Entry 9JRC (X-ray diffraction, 3.16 A resolution); this record covers chains B and E.

== Chain B ==
Molecule: Angiotensin-converting enzyme
From: Petaurus norfolcensis
Notes: EC 3.4.-.-
Reference sequence: A0A8D2KIZ1 (A0A8D2KIZ1_UROPR); the author numbering skips numbers that UniProt does not, so the offset changes along the chain: 19-528 = UniProt 19-528; 532-613 = UniProt 529-610
Amino-acid sequence (593 residues; numbered 18 to 613; 3 numbers in that range are skipped by the numbering (no residue carries them; nothing is unmodelled there); the number before each row is that of its first residue):
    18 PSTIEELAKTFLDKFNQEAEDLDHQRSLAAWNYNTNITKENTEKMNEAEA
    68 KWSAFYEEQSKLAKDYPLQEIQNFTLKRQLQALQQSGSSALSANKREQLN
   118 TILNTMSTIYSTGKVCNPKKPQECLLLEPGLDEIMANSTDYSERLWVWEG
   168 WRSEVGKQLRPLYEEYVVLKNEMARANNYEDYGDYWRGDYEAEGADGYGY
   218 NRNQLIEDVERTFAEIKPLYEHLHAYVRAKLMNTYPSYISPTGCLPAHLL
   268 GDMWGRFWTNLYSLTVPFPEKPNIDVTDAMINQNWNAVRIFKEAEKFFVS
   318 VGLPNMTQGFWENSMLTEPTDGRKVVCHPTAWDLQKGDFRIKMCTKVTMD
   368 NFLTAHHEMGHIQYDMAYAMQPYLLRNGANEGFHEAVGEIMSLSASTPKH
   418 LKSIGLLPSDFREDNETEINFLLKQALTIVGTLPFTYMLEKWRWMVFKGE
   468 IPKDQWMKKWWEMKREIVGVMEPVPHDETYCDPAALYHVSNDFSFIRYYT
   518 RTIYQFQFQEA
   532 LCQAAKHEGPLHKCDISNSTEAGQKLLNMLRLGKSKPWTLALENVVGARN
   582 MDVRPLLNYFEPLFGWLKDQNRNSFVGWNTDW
Sequence notes: expression tag (18)
Disulfides: Cys-133/Cys-141, Cys-344/Cys-361, Cys-533/Cys-545
Covalent attachments: N-acetylglucosamine (NAG) linked to Asn-53, Asn-90, Asn-154, Asn-322, Asn-549
Bound ions: Zn2+: His-378, Glu-402

== Chain E ==
Molecule: Spike protein S1
From: Severe acute respiratory syndrome coronavirus 2
Reference sequence: P0DTC2 (SPIKE_SARS2); residue numbers follow UniProt; this construct covers 333-526
Amino-acid sequence (196 residues; each row starts with the number of its first residue; note: 2 numbers in that range are skipped by the numbering (no residue carries them; nothing is unmodelled there)):
   333 TNLCPFGEVFNATRFASVYAWNRKRISNCVADYSVLYNSTSFSTFKCYGV
   383 SPTKLNDLCFTNVYADSFVIRGDEVRQIAPGQTGKIADYNYKLPDDFTGC
   433 VIAWNSNNLDSKVGGNYNYLYRLFRKSNLKPFERDISTEIYQAGSTPCNG
   483 VEGFNCYFPLQSYGFQPTNGVGYQPYRVVVLSFELLHAPATVCG
   529 PH
Sequence notes: conflict Thr-372 (Ala in P0DTC2); expression tag (530)
Curated features (UniProtKB/Swiss-Prot):
  - region: Arg-403 to Asp-405 (Integrin-binding motif), Asn-448 to Phe-456 (Immunodominant HLA epitope recognized by the CD8+)
  - glycosylation: Asn-343 (N-linked (GlcNAc...) (complex) asparagine)
  - natural variant: Gly-339 (G339D: In strain: Omicron/BA.1, Omicron/BA.2 and 4 more; G339H: In strain: Omicron/BA.2.75, Omicron/XBB.1.5 and 1 more), Arg-346 (R346K: In strain: Mu/B.1.621; R346T: In strain: Omicron/BQ.1.1, Omicron/XBB.1.5 and 1 more), Leu-368 (L368I: In strain: Omicron/XBB.1.5, Omicron/EG.5.1), Ser-371 (S371F: In strain: Omicron/BA.2, Omicron/BA.2.12.1 and 6 more; S371L: In strain: Omicron/BA.1), Ser-373 (S373P: In strain: Omicron/BA.1, Omicron/BA.2 and 7 more), Ser-375 (S375F: In strain: Omicron/BA.1, Omicron/BA.2 and 7 more), Thr-376 (T376A: In strain: Omicron/BA.2, Omicron/BA.2.12.1 and 5 more), Asp-405 (D405N: In strain: Omicron/BA.2, Omicron/BA.2.12.1 and 6 more), Arg-408 (R408S: In strain: Omicron/BA.2, Omicron/BA.2.12.1 and 6 more), Lys-417 (K417N: In strain: Beta/B.1.351, Omicron/BA.1 and 8 more; K417T: In strain: Gamma/P.1), Asn-440 (N440K: In strain: Omicron/BA.1, Omicron/BA.2 and 7 more), Lys-444 (K444T: In strain: Omicron/BQ.1.1), 16 further natural variant entries in UniProt
  - mutagenesis: Asn-343 (N343Q: Reduced viral infectivity), Leu-452 (L452R: Increased resistance to neutralizing antibodies. Decreases HLA binding to NF9 epitope. Increased binding affinity to human ACE2), Tyr-453 (Y453F: Decreased HLA binding to NF9 epitope. Increased binding affinity to human ACE2), Ala-475 (A475V: Increased resistance to neutralizing antibodies), Val-483 (V483A: Increased resistance to neutralizing antibodies), Glu-484 (E484D: Increased replication in human TMEM106B overexpressing cells), Phe-490 (F490L: Increased resistance to neutralizing antibodies and human covalescent sera neutralization), Gln-493 (Q493N: Reduced host ACE2-binding affinity in vitro; Q493Y: Reduced host ACE2-binding affinity in vitro), Asn-501 (N501T: Reduced host ACE2-binding affinity in vitro; N501Y: Increased binding affinity to human ACE2), His-519 (H519P: Increased resistance to human covalescent sera neutralization)
Disulfides: Cys-336/Cys-361, Cys-379/Cys-432, Cys-391/Cys-525, Cys-480/Cys-488
Covalent attachments: N-acetylglucosamine (NAG) linked to Asn-343

== Chain B / chain E interface ==
Contacting residue pairs (35):
  Ser-19(B) with Ala-475(E), hydrogen bond (side chain-backbone)
  Leu-24(B) with Ala-475(E); Gly-476(E); Asn-487(E); Tyr-489(E)
  Thr-27(B) with Phe-456(E); Tyr-489(E)
  Phe-28(B) with Tyr-489(E)
  Asp-30(B) with Phe-456(E)
  Lys-31(B) with Leu-455(E); Glu-484(E), salt bridge; Tyr-489(E); Gln-493(E)
  Gln-34(B) with Lys-417(E); Tyr-453(E), hydrogen bond; Leu-455(E)
  Glu-35(B) with Gln-493(E)
  Glu-37(B) with Tyr-505(E)
  Asp-38(B) with Ser-494(E)
  His-41(B) with Gln-498(E), hydrogen bond; Asn-501(E), hydrogen bond
  Gln-42(B) with Tyr-449(E), hydrogen bond
  Leu-45(B) with Thr-500(E)
  Asp-82(B) with Phe-486(E)
  Tyr-83(B) with Phe-486(E); Asn-487(E), hydrogen bond; Tyr-489(E), hydrogen bond
  Asn-330(B) with Thr-500(E)
  Lys-353(B) with Asn-501(E); Gly-502(E), hydrogen bond (backbone-backbone); Tyr-505(E)
  Gly-354(B) with Gly-502(E)
  Asp-355(B) with Thr-500(E), hydrogen bond
  Arg-357(B) with Thr-500(E), hydrogen bond
  Arg-393(B) with Tyr-505(E)
Interface residues without a listed pair, chain B (23 interface residues in all): Leu-79, Met-387
Interface residues without a listed pair, chain E (21 interface residues in all): Asp-405, Tyr-473, Phe-490

== Summary ==
23 residues of chain B and 21 residues of chain E are in contact; the contacts include 10 hydrogen bonds and 1
salt bridge. Among the polar pairs are Lys-31(B)/Glu-484(E), Ser-19(B)/Ala-475(E) and Gln-34(B)/Tyr-453(E).
N-acetylglucosamine is covalently linked to Asn-53(B), Asn-90(B), Asn-154(B), Asn-322(B) and Asn-549(B).
Here chain B is Angiotensin-converting enzyme (Petaurus norfolcensis) and chain E is Spike protein S1 (Severe
acute respiratory syndrome coronavirus 2). Entry 9JRC (Crystal structure of SARS-CoV-2 receptor-binding domain
complexed with squirrel ACE2) was determined by X-ray diffraction, deposited together with 9JR4, 9JR5, 9JR7
and 9KUD.
